Entry 9IT2 (electron microscopy, 2.03 A resolution); this record covers chains C and E of the 9 polymer chains in the assembly.

Chain C:
Protein: Urease subunit alpha
Source organism: Ureaplasma parvum serovar 3 (strain ATCC 700970)
Notes: EC 3.5.1.5
UniProtKB: P0C7K7 (URE1_UREPA); residue numbers follow UniProt; this construct covers 1-598
Chain sequence (598 residues; row label = number of the first residue in the row):
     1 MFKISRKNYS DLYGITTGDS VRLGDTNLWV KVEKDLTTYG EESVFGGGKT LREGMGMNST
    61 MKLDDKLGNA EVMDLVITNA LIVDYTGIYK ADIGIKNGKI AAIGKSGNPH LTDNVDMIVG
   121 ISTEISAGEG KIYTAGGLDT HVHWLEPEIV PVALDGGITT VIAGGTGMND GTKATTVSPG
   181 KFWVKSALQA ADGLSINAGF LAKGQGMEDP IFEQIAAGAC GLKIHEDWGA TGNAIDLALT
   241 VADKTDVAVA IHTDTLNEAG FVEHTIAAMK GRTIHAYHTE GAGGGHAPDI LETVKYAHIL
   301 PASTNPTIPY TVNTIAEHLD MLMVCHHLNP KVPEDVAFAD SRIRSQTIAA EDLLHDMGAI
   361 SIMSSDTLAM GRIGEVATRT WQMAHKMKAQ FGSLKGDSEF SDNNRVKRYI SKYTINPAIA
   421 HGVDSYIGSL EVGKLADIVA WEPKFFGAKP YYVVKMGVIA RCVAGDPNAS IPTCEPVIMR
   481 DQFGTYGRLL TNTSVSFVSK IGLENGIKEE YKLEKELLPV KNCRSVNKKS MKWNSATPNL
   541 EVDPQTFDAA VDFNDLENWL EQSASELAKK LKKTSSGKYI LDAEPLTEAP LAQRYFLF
Modified positions: K223 (lysine nz-carboxylic acid; KCX)
Bound ions: Ni2+ site 1: H141, H143, K223, D366 (together with beta-mercaptoethanol); Ni2+ site 2: K223, H252, H278 (together with beta-mercaptoethanol)

Chain E:
Protein: Urease subunit beta
Source organism: Ureaplasma parvum serovar 3 (strain ATCC 700970)
Notes: EC 3.5.1.5
UniProtKB: P0C7K8 (URE2_UREPA); residues 1-124 here = UniProt positions 1-124
Chain sequence (124 residues; each row starts with the number of its first residue):
     1 MSGSSSQFSP GKLVPGAINF ASGEIVMNEG REAKVISIKN TGDRPIQVGS HFHLFEVNSA
    61 LVFFDEKGNE DKERKVAYGR RFDIPSGTAI RFEPGDKKEV SIIDLAGTRE VWGVNGLVNG
   121 KLKK
Unresolved in the structure: 1-10

Interface between chain C and chain E:
Residue-residue contacts (95):
  M1(C) - V26(E)  hydrophobic
  M1(C) - M27(E)
  M1(C) - N28(E)
  M1(C) - R31(E)  hydrogen bond (backbone-backbone)
  M1(C) - A33(E)
  M1(C) - D83(E)  hydrogen bond (backbone-side chain)
  F2(C) - V26(E)
  F2(C) - M27(E)  hydrogen bond (backbone-backbone)
  F2(C) - N28(E)
  F2(C) - D83(E)
  F2(C) - I84(E)
  F2(C) - P85(E)
  K3(C) - I25(E)
  K3(C) - V26(E)
  I4(C) - E24(E)
  I4(C) - I25(E)  hydrogen bond (backbone-backbone)
  I4(C) - M27(E)  hydrophobic
  S5(C) - E24(E)
  R6(C) - F20(E)
  R6(C) - A21(E)
  R6(C) - G23(E)  hydrogen bond (side chain-backbone)
  K7(C) - F20(E)
  Y9(C) - I25(E)  hydrophobic
  Y9(C) - M27(E)  hydrophobic
  S10(C) - F20(E)
  L12(C) - P85(E)  hydrophobic
  Y13(C) - M27(E)  hydrophobic
  Y13(C) - P85(E)
  Y13(C) - S86(E)  hydrogen bond (side chain-backbone)
  I15(C) - I18(E)  hydrophobic
  T16(C) - I25(E)
  G18(C) - A21(E)
  D19(C) - N19(E)
  D19(C) - F20(E)
  D19(C) - A21(E)  hydrogen bond (side chain-backbone)
  S20(C) - A17(E)
  S20(C) - I18(E)
  S20(C) - N19(E)  hydrogen bond (backbone-backbone)
  V21(C) - G16(E)
  V21(C) - A17(E)
  R22(C) - L13(E)
  R22(C) - V14(E)  hydrogen bond (side chain-backbone)
  R22(C) - G16(E)
  R22(C) - A17(E)  hydrogen bond (backbone-backbone)
  G24(C) - P15(E)
  G24(C) - G16(E)  hydrogen bond (backbone-backbone)
  W29(C) - A17(E)
  W29(C) - N19(E)
  Y39(C) - I25(E)  hydrophobic
  Y39(C) - V26(E)
  Y39(C) - M27(E)  hydrophobic
  Y39(C) - N28(E)  hydrogen bond (backbone-backbone)
  G40(C) - M27(E)
  G40(C) - N28(E)
  G40(C) - H51(E)
  G40(C) - R81(E)  hydrogen bond (backbone-side chain)
  G40(C) - S86(E)
  E41(C) - R31(E)  salt bridge
  E41(C) - H51(E)  salt bridge
  E41(C) - R81(E)  salt bridge
  E42(C) - S86(E)  hydrogen bond (backbone-side chain)
  G48(C) - G87(E)
  G48(C) - T88(E)
  K49(C) - G87(E)
  T50(C) - H51(E)
  T50(C) - S86(E)  hydrogen bond
  T50(C) - G87(E)  hydrogen bond (side chain-backbone)
  E53(C) - G113(E)
  E53(C) - V114(E)  hydrogen bond (side chain-backbone)
  G54(C) - W112(E)
  M55(C) - H51(E)
  M55(C) - F52(E)  hydrophobic
  S59(C) - W112(E)  hydrogen bond (side chain-backbone)
  T60(C) - W112(E)
  P109(C) - G107(E)
  P109(C) - T108(E)  hydrogen bond (backbone-backbone)
  H110(C) - A106(E)
  H110(C) - T108(E)
  H110(C) - R109(E)  hydrogen bond (backbone-backbone)
  H110(C) - E110(E)  salt bridge
  H110(C) - W112(E)
  L111(C) - L105(E)  hydrophobic
  L111(C) - A106(E)  hydrogen bond (backbone-backbone)
  L111(C) - G107(E)
  L111(C) - E110(E)
  L111(C) - V111(E)  hydrophobic
  T112(C) - A106(E)
  T112(C) - G107(E)
  D113(C) - A106(E)
  D113(C) - G107(E)  hydrogen bond (side chain-backbone)
  F400(C) - N19(E)
  P443(C) - G16(E)
  K444(C) - P15(E)
  K444(C) - G16(E)
  R594(C) - L13(E)
Also at the interface, not in a pair above, chain C (45 interface residues in all): D25, V44, R52, Y595
Also at the interface, not in a pair above, chain E (42 interface residues in all): S22, E29, G49, S50, A89, I103

Overview:
The interface between chain C and chain E involves 45 residues on one side and 42 on the other, with 22
hydrogen bonds and 4 salt bridges. Among the polar pairs are E41(C)-R31(E), E41(C)-H51(E) and E41(C)-R81(E).
Chain C is Urease subunit alpha and chain E is Urease subunit beta, both from Ureaplasma parvum serovar 3
(strain ATCC 700970); the structure, Cryo-EM structure of urease from Ureaplasma parvum, was determined by
electron microscopy.
